Entry 4J2W (X-ray diffraction, 2.60 A resolution); this record covers chain A.

== Chain A ==
Name: Kynurenine 3-monooxygenase
Source organism: Saccharomyces cerevisiae S288c
Notes: EC 1.14.13.9
UniProtKB: P38169 (KMO_YEAST); residue numbers follow UniProt; this construct covers 1-396
Sequence (417 residues; row label = number of the first residue in the row; numbers below 1 keep their minus sign (Met-20 is residue -20)):
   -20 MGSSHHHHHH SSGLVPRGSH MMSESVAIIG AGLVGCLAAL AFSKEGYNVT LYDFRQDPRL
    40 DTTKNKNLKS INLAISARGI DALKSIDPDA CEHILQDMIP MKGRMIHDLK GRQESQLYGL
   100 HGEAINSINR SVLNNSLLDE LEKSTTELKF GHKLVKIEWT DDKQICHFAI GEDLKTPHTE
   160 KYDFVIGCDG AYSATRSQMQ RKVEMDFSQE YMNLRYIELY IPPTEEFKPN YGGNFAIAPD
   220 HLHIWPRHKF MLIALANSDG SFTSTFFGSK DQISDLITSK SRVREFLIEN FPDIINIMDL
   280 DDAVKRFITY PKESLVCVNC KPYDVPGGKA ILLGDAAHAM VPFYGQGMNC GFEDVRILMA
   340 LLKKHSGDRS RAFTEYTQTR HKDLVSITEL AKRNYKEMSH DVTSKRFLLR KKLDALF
Unresolved in the structure: -20 to 0, 98-100, 151-154, 391-396
Construct notes: expression tag (-20 to 0)
Swiss-Prot annotation at these positions:
  - binding site (FAD): Val13, Asp32 to Arg34, Ala53, Arg109, Leu133, Tyr195, Asp314, Gln325 to Asn328
  - binding site (L-kynurenine): Arg83, Tyr97, Asn373
  - mutagenesis: Arg83 (R83A: Strongly decreases enzymatic activity; R83M: Abolsihes enzymatic activity), Phe322 to Tyr323 (Abolishes NADPH oxidase activity)
Residues lining bound ligands: FAD (flavin-adenine dinucleotide): Ile8, Gly9, Ala10, Gly11, Leu12, Val13, Gly14, Tyr31, Asp32, Phe33, Arg34, Asn46, Lys48, Ser49, Leu52, Ala53, Arg109, His131, Lys132, Leu133, Cys167, Asp168, Gly169, Ala173, Tyr195, Leu312, Gly313, Asp314, Pro321, Gln325, Gly326, Met327, Asn328
Reported in the primary citation:
  - mutagenesis - R83A, R83M: decreased catalytic activity

== In short ==
Bound to chain A: flavin-adenine dinucleotide. Curated annotation (UniProt) lists 13 FAD-binding residues, 3
L-kynurenine-binding residues and 3 mutagenesis sites. From the paper: R83A and R83M reduce catalytic
activity.
Chain A is Kynurenine 3-monooxygenase (Saccharomyces cerevisiae S288c); the structure, Crystal Structure of
kynurenine 3-monooxygenase (KMO-396Prot-Se), was determined by X-ray diffraction, deposited together with
4J31, 4J33, 4J34 and 4J36.
